6R5K - chains F and H of the 7 polymer chains in the assembly; structure by electron microscopy, 4.80 A resolution (low resolution: residue-level contacts below are approximate; hydrogen-bond / salt-bridge calls are withheld).

== Chain F (and H) ==
Protein: Polyadenylate-binding protein, cytoplasmic and nuclear
Source organism: Saccharomyces cerevisiae (strain ATCC 204508 / S288c)
Notes: chain H of this document is another copy of the same molecule, construct and numbering; everything in this record applies to it too
Reference sequence: P04147 (PABP_YEAST); residue numbers follow UniProt; this construct covers 1-577
Sequence (581 residues; each row starts with the number of its first residue; numbers below 1 keep their minus sign (Gly-3 is residue -3)):
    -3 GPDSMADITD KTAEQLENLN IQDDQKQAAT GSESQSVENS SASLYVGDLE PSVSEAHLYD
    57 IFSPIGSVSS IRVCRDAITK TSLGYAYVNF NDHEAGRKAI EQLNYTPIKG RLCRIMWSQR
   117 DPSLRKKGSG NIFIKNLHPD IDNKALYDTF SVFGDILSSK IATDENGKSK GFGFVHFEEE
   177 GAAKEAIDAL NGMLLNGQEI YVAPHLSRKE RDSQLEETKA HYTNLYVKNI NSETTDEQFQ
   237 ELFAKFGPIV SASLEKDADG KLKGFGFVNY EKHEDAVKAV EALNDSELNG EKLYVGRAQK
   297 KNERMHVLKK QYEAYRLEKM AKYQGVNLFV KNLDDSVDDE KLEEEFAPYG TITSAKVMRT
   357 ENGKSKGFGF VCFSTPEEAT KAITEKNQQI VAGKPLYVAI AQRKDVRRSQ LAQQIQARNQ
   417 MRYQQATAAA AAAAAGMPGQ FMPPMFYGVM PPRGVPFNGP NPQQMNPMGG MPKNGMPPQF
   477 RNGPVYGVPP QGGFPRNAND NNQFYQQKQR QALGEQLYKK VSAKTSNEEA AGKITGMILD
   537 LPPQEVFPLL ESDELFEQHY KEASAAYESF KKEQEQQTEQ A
Disordered / not traced: -3 to 33, 199-577 (chain H: -3 to 34, 429-577)
Sequence notes: expression tag (-3 to 0)
Swiss-Prot annotation at these positions:
  - region: Asp281 to Ala317 (Required and sufficient for nuclear import)
  - motif: Leu12 to Ile17 (Nuclear export signal)
  - modified residue: Ala2 (N-acetylalanine), Arg107 (Omega-N-methylarginine), Ser249 (Phosphoserine), Ser332 (Phosphoserine), Ser405 (Phosphoserine)
  - cross-link (Glycyl lysine isopeptide (Lys-Gly)): Lys7 (interchain with G-Cter in ubiquitin), Lys337 (interchain with G-Cter in ubiquitin)
  - mutagenesis: Leu12 (L12A: Impairs nuclear export; when associated with A-15), Leu15 (L15A: Impairs nuclear export; when associated with A-12), Leu79 (L79A: In PAB1-14; fails to bind poly(U), but not poly(A) RNA; when associated with Q-166; Q-259 and Q-362), Tyr83 (Y83V: In PAB1-16; reduces affinity for oligo(A) about 100-fold, impairs poly(A)-dependent translation, but still interacts with eIF4G; when associated with V-170. In PAB1-15; fails to bind RNA ...), His134 to Asp136 (In PAB1-134), Val148 (V148A: In PAB1-148; greatly reduces poly(A)-dependent translation and moderately reduces stimulation of cap-dependent translation in vitro; when associated with N-151), Asp151 (D151N: In PAB1-148; greatly reduces poly(A)-dependent translation and moderately reduces stimulation of cap-dependent translation in vitro; when associated with A-148), Ile157 to Thr159 (In PAB1-157; greatly reduces poly(A)-dependent translation and stimulation of cap-dependent translation in vitro), Lys166 (K166Q: In PAB1-14; fails to bind poly(U), but not poly(A) RNA; when associated with A-79; Q-259 and Q-362), Phe170 (F170V: In PAB1-6; selectively reduces poly(A) RNA binding. In PAB1-16; reduces affinity for oligo(A) about 100-fold, impairs poly(A)-dependent translation, but still interacts with eIF4G ...), Glu175 to Gly177 (In PAB1-175; greatly reduces poly(A)-dependent translation and stimulation of cap-dependent translation in vitro), Lys180 to Glu181 (In PAB1-180; abolishes poly(A)-dependent translation and greatly reduces stimulation of cap-dependent translation in vitro. Impairs interaction with eIF4G), 7 further mutagenesis entries in UniProt

== Chain F / chain H interface ==
Pairs across the interface (33; chain F residue first):
  Glu34(F) - Gln406(H)
  Glu34(F) - Gln409(H)
  Asn35(F) - Gln409(H)
  Ser36(F) - Gln409(H)
  Arg71(F) - Gln384(H)
  Asp72(F) - Gln384(H)
  Asp72(F) - Gln385(H)
  Asp72(F) - Ile386(H)
  Asp72(F) - Pro391(H)
  Thr75(F) - Ile386(H)
  Leu79(F) - Gly389(H)
  Leu79(F) - Lys390(H)
  Leu79(F) - Pro391(H)
  Asn87(F) - Gln416(H)
  Asp88(F) - Gln416(H)
  Gln115(F) - Lys362(H)
  Arg116(F) - Lys327(H)
  Asp117(F) - Phe325(H)
  Asp117(F) - Lys327(H)
  Asp117(F) - Phe364(H)
  Ser119(F) - Lys362(H)
  Leu120(F) - Met354(H)
  Leu120(F) - Thr356(H)
  Leu120(F) - Lys360(H)
  Leu120(F) - Lys362(H)
  Leu120(F) - Phe364(H)
  Arg121(F) - Thr356(H)
  Lys122(F) - Lys362(H)
  Lys123(F) - Lys362(H)
  Gly124(F) - Thr356(H)
  Gly124(F) - Lys360(H)
  Gly124(F) - Lys362(H)
  Ser125(F) - Thr356(H)
Interface residues without a listed pair, chain F (24 interface residues in all): Ser37, Ala73, Ile74, Ser78, Gly126
Interface residues without a listed pair, chain H (19 interface residues in all): Arg355, Ser361, Gln412

== In short ==
24 residues of chain F and 19 residues of chain H are in contact. Curated annotation (UniProt) lists 35
mutagenesis sites on chain F.
Chain F and chain H are both Polyadenylate-binding protein, cytoplasmic and nuclear (Saccharomyces cerevisiae
(strain ATCC 204508 / S288c)); the structure, Cryo-EM structure of a poly(A) RNP bound to the Pan2-Pan3
deadenylase, was determined by electron microscopy.
